Entry 4B3R (X-ray diffraction, 3.00 A resolution); this record covers chains A and P of the 23 polymer chains in the assembly.

Chain A:
Molecule: 16S ribosomal RNA
Source organism: Thermus thermophilus HB8
Sequence (1521 nucleotides; row label = number of the first residue in the row; note: 44 numbers in that range are skipped by the numbering (no residue carries them; nothing is unmodelled there); a row labelled like 189A-189L holds insertion residues (189A, then the next letters in order)):
     1 UUGUUGGAGA GUUUGAUCCU GGCUCAGGGU GAACGCUGGC GGCGUGCCUA AGACAUGCAA
    61 GUCGUGCGGG CCG
    76 CGGGGUUUU
    88 ACUCCG
    96 UGGUCAGCGG CGGACGGGUG AGUAACGCGU GGGU
  129A G
   130 ACCUACCCGG AAGAGGGGGA CAACCCGGGG AAACUCGGGC UAAUCCCCCA UGUGGACCCG
189A-189L CCCCUUGGGGUG
   190 UGUCCAAAGG GCUUU
   216 GCCCGCUUCC GGAUGGGCCC GCGUCCCAUC AGCUAGUUGG UGGGGUAAUG GCCCACCAAG
   276 GCGACGACGG GUAGCCGGUC UGAGAGGAUG GCCGGCCACA GGGGCACUGA GACACGGGCC
   336 CCACUCCUAC GGGAGGCAGC AGUUAGGAAU CUUCCGCAAU GGGCGCAAGC CUGACGGAGC
   396 GACGCCGCUU GGAGGAAGAA GCCCUUCGGG GUGUAAACUC CUGA
   441 ACCCGGGACG AAACCCCC
   460 GA
   470 CGAGGGGA
   479 CUGACGGUAC CGGGGUAA
   498 UAGCGCCGGC CAACUCCGUG CCAGCAGCCG CGGUAAUACG GAGGGCGCGA GCGUUACCCG
   558 GAUUCACUGG GCGUAAAGGG CGUGUAGGCG GCCUGGGGCG UCCCAUGUGA AAGACCACGG
   618 CUCAACCGUG GGGGAGCGUG GGAUACGCUC AGGCUAGACG GUGGGAGAGG GUGGUGGAAU
   678 UCCCGGAGUA GCGGUGAAAU GCGCAGAUAC CGGGAGGAAC GCCGAUGGCG AAGGCAGCCA
   738 CCUGGUCCAC CCGUGACGCU GAGGCGCGAA AGCGUGGGGA GCAAACCGGA UUAGAUACCC
   798 GGGUAGUCCA CGCCCUAAAC GAUGCGCGCU AGGUCUCUGG GUCU
   848 CCUGGGGGCC GAAGCUAACG CGUUAAGCGC GCCGCCUGGG GAGUACGGCC GCAAGGCUGA
   908 AACUCAAAGG AAUUGACGGG GGCCCGCACA AGCGGUGGAG CAUGUGGUUU AAUUCGAAGC
   968 AACGCGAAGA ACCUUACCAG GCCUUGACAU GCUA
 1001A G
  1002 GGAACCCGGG UGAAAGCCUG GGGUGCCCC
1030A-1030D GCGA
  1031 GGGGAGCCCU AGCACAGGUG CUGCAUGGCC GUCGUCAGCU CGUGCCGUGA GGUGUUGGGU
  1091 UAAGUCCCGC AACGAGCGCA ACCCCCGCCG UUAGUUGCCA GCGGUUCGGC CGGGCACUCU
  1151 AACGGGACUG CCCGCG
  1168 AAAGCGGGAG GAAGGAGGGG ACGACGUCUG GUCAGCAUGG CCCUUACGGC CUGGGCGACA
  1228 CACGUGCUAC AAUGCCCACU ACAAAGCGAU GCCACCCGGC AACGGGGAGC UAAUCGCAAA
  1288 AAGGUGGGCC CAGUUCGGAU UGGGGUCUGC AACCCGACCC CAUGAAGCCG GAAUCGCUAG
  1348 UAAUCGCGGA UCAGCC
 1363A A
  1364 UGCCGCGGUG AAUACGUUCC CGGGCCUUGU ACACACCGCC CGUCACGCCA UGGGAGCGGG
  1424 CUCUACCCGA AGUCGCCGG
1442A-1442B GA
  1443 GCCUA
  1452 C
  1456 GGGCAGGCGC CGAGGGUAGG GCCCGUGACU GGGGCGAAGU CGUAACAAGG UAGCUGUACC
  1516 GGAAGGUGCG GCUGGAUCAC CUCCUUUCU
Disordered / not traced: 1-4, 1534-1538
Ion coordination: Mg2+ site 1: U12, G21, G22; Mg2+ site 2: U12, C526, G527, A914; Mg2+ site 3: U14, U17; Mg2+ site 4: G15, U920; Mg2+ site 5 near G21 (its only coordinating residue here); Mg2+ site 6 near G29 (its only coordinating residue here); Mg2+ site 7: A33, C398; Mg2+ site 8: U37, G38; Mg2+ site 9: C58, U387; Mg2+ site 10: G61, U62, G105; Mg2+ site 11: G70, U99; Mg2+ site 12: G107, G324, G326; 129 more Mg2+ sites not listed; 12 more K+ sites not listed
Ligand contacts: M5Z ((1R,2R,3S,4R,6S)-4,6-diamino-2-{[3-O-(2,6-diamino-2,6-dideoxy-beta-L-idopyranosyl)-beta-D-ribofuranosyl]oxy}-3-hydroxycyclohexyl 2-amino-2-deoxy-4,6-O-[(1R)-3-phenylpropylidene]-alpha-D-glucopyranoside): G1405, U1406, C1407, A1408, C1409, G1489, C1490, G1491, A1492, A1493, G1494, U1495, C1496
From the paper describing this entry:
  - binding site for M5Z: G1491, A1492
  - mutagenesis - A1408G (>=720 uM), G1491A (>=720 uM), G1491C (>=720 uM): decreased binding to M5Z

Chain P:
Protein: 30S ribosomal protein S16
Source organism: Thermus thermophilus HB8
UniProtKB: Q5SJH3 (RS16_THET8); residues 1-88 here = UniProt positions 1-88
Chain sequence (88 residues; each row starts with the number of its first residue):
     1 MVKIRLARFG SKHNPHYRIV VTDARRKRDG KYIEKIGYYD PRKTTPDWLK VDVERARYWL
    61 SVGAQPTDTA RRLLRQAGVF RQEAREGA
Disordered / not traced: 85-88

How chain A and chain P interact:
Residue-residue contacts (94):
  C43(A) with Lys-12(P), phosphate contact; His-13(P), phosphate contact
  G44(A) with Ser-11(P), phosphate contact; Lys-12(P), hydrogen bond to the phosphate
  C110(A) with Arg-25(P), hydrogen bond to the sugar
  G111(A) with Arg-25(P), sugar contact
  G112(A) with Lys-27(P), salt bridge to the phosphate
  A134(A) with Met-1(P), base contact; Arg-25(P), base contact
  C135(A) with Met-1(P), hydrogen bond to the base
  C136(A) with Met-1(P), sugar contact; Gly-63(P), hydrogen bond to the sugar; Gln-65(P), hydrogen bond to the sugar
  C137(A) with Ser-61(P), hydrogen bond to the sugar; Gly-63(P), sugar contact
  G227(A) with Val-62(P), hydrogen bond to the base
  A228(A) with Val-2(P), sugar contact; Tyr-58(P), sugar contact; Trp-59(P), phosphate contact; Val-62(P), sugar contact
  U229(A) with Val-2(P), sugar contact; Asp-23(P), hydrogen bond to the sugar; Ile-33(P), phosphate contact; Trp-59(P), phosphate contact
  G230(A) with Asp-23(P), sugar contact; Arg-25(P), hydrogen bond to the sugar; Ile-33(P), phosphate contact
  G309(A) with Lys-27(P), phosphate contact; Asp-29(P), sugar contact; Gly-30(P), phosphate contact; Lys-31(P), phosphate contact
  G310(A) with Arg-26(P), phosphate contact; Lys-27(P), salt bridge to the phosphate; Gly-30(P), phosphate contact; Lys-31(P), hydrogen bond to the phosphate
  C311(A) with Arg-26(P), salt bridge to the phosphate
  A374(A) with Tyr-17(P), hydrogen bond to the sugar
  U375(A) with Leu-6(P), hydrogen bond to the sugar; Tyr-17(P), hydrogen bond to the sugar; Arg-28(P), hydrogen bond to the base; Thr-69(P), hydrogen bond to the phosphate
  G376(A) with Arg-5(P), hydrogen bond to the phosphate; Leu-6(P), hydrogen bond to the phosphate; Arg-28(P), sugar contact; Thr-67(P), hydrogen bond to the phosphate
  G377(A) with Lys-3(P), salt bridge to the phosphate; Arg-5(P), salt bridge to the phosphate; Ala-24(P), sugar contact; Thr-67(P), phosphate contact
  C390(A) with Arg-28(P), hydrogen bond to the phosphate
  G391(A) with Arg-8(P), hydrogen bond to the phosphate; Arg-28(P), salt bridge to the phosphate
  G392(A) with Arg-8(P), salt bridge to the phosphate; Lys-12(P), phosphate contact; His-13(P), salt bridge to the phosphate
  A393(A) with Lys-12(P), salt bridge to the phosphate; His-13(P), salt bridge to the phosphate
  C449(A) with Arg-42(P), hydrogen bond to the base; Lys-43(P), phosphate contact
  G450(A) with Pro-15(P), sugar contact; Pro-41(P), sugar contact; Arg-42(P), sugar contact; Lys-43(P), salt bridge to the phosphate
  A452(A) with Lys-43(P), salt bridge to the phosphate; Arg-72(P), hydrogen bond to the phosphate
  A453(A) with Asp-68(P), hydrogen bond to the sugar; Arg-72(P), sugar contact
  G471(A) with Gln-82(P), hydrogen bond to the base
  A472(A) with Arg-75(P), salt bridge to the phosphate; Phe-80(P), phosphate contact; Arg-81(P), hydrogen bond to the phosphate; Gln-82(P), hydrogen bond to the sugar; Glu-83(P), hydrogen bond to the sugar
  G473(A) with Arg-75(P), salt bridge to the phosphate; Arg-81(P), salt bridge to the phosphate
  G474(A) with Arg-81(P), salt bridge to the phosphate
  A608(A) with Arg-18(P), hydrogen bond to the phosphate; Tyr-32(P), hydrogen bond to the sugar
  A609(A) with Arg-18(P), salt bridge to the phosphate
  G616(A) with Thr-45(P), sugar contact
  G617(A) with Thr-44(P), sugar contact; Thr-45(P), sugar contact
  C623(A) with Ser-11(P), sugar contact
  C624(A) with Gly-10(P), hydrogen bond to the phosphate; Ser-11(P), hydrogen bond to the sugar; Asn-14(P), hydrogen bond to the sugar; His-16(P), sugar contact
  G625(A) with Phe-9(P), phosphate contact; Gly-10(P), hydrogen bond to the phosphate; His-16(P), sugar contact
  U626(A) with Arg-18(P), salt bridge to the phosphate; Lys-35(P), salt bridge to the phosphate; Tyr-38(P), phosphate contact
  G627(A) with Lys-35(P), salt bridge to the phosphate
Other interface residues (no listed pair), chain A (46 interface residues in all): G378, A451, C454, C483, A607
Other interface residues (no listed pair), chain P (52 interface residues in all): Tyr-39, Leu-60, Ala-70

In short:
Chain A and chain P form an interface of 46 and 52 residues respectively; the contacts include 33 hydrogen
bonds and 20 salt bridges. Among the polar pairs are C135(A)/Met-1(P), G227(A)/Val-62(P) and
U375(A)/Arg-28(P). The paper reports a binding site for M5Z at G1491(A) and A1492(A); A1408G, G1491A and
G1491C of chain A reduce binding to M5Z.
Chain A is 16S ribosomal RNA and chain P is 30S ribosomal protein S16, both from Thermus thermophilus HB8; the
structure, Crystal structure of the 30S ribosome in complex with compound 30, was determined by X-ray
diffraction together with 4B3M, 4B3S and 4B3T from the same study.
